Entry 6DZP (electron microscopy, 3.42 A resolution); this record covers chains A and d of the 34 polymer chains in the assembly.

[Chain A]
Molecule: 23S rRNA
From: Mycobacterium smegmatis str. MC2 155
Sequence (3119 nucleotides; numbered 2 to 3120; the number before each row is that of its first residue):
     2 AAGUGUUUAAGGGCGCAUGGUGGAUGCCUUGGCACUGGGAGCCGAUGAAG
    52 GACGUAGGAGGCUGCGAUAAGCCUCGGGGAGCUGUCAACCGAGCGUUGAU
   102 CCGAGGAUGUCCGAAUGGGGAAACCCGGCACGAGUGAUGUCGUGUCACCA
   152 GGCGCUGAAUAUAUAGGCGUCUGGGGGGAACGCGGGGAAGUGAAACAUCU
   202 CAGUACCCGUAGGAAGAGAAAACAAAAUGUGAUUCCGUGAGUAGUGGCGA
   252 GCGAAAGCGGAGGAUGGCUAAACCGUAUGCAUGUGAUACCGGGUAGGGGU
   302 UGUGUGUGCGGGGUUGUGGGACCUAUCUUUCCGGCUCUACCUGGCUGGAG
   352 GGCAGUGAGAAAAUGUUGUGGUUAGCGGAAAUGGCUUGGGAUGGCCUGCC
   402 GUAGACGGUGAGAGCCCGGUACGUGAAAACCCGACGUCUGUCUUGAUGGU
   452 GUUCCCGAGUAGCAGCGGGCCCGUGGAAUCUGCUGUGAAUCUGCCGGGAC
   502 CACCCGGUAAGCCUGAAUACUUCCCAGUGACCGAUAGCGGAUUAGUACCG
   552 UGAGGGAAUGGUGAAAAGUACCCCGGGAGGGGAGUGAAAGAGUACCUGAA
   602 ACCGUGCGCUUACAAUCCGUCAGAGCCCUCGACGUGUCGUGGGGUGAUGG
   652 CGUGCCUUUUGAAGAAUGAGCCUGCGAGUCAGGGACAUGUCGCGAGGUUA
   702 ACCCGGGUGGGGUAGCCGCAGCGAAAGCGAGUCUGAAUAGGGCGUAUCCA
   752 CACAAGAGUGUGUGGUGUAGUGGUGUGUUCUGGACCCGAAGCGGAGUGAU
   802 CUACCCAUGGCCAGGGUGAAGCGCGGGUAAGACCGCGUGGAGGCCCGAAC
   852 CCACUUAGGUUGAAGACUGAGGGGAUGAGCUGUGGGUAGGGGUGAAAGGC
   902 CAAUCAAACUCCGUGAUAGCUGGUUCUCCCCGAAAUGCAUUUAGGUGCAG
   952 CGUCGCAUGUUUCUUGCCGGAGGUAGAGCUACUGGAUGGCCGAUGGGCCC
  1002 CACAGGGUUACUGACGUCAGCCAAACUCCGAAUGCCGGUAAGUCCAAGAG
  1052 UGCGGCAGUGAGACGGCGGGGGAUAAGCUCCGUGCGUCGAGAGGGAAACA
  1102 GCCCAGAUCGCCGGCUAAGGCCCCUAAGCGUGUGCUAAGUGGAAAAGGAU
  1152 GUGCAGUCGCGAAGACAACCAGGAGGUUGGCUUAGAAGCAGCCACCCUUG
  1202 AAAGAGUGCGUAAUAGCUCACUGGUCAAGUGAUUGUGCGCCGAUAAUGUA
  1252 GCGGGGCUCAAGCACACCGCCGAAGCCGCGGCAGCCAACGUGUUGGCUGG
  1302 GUAGGGGAGCGUCCUGCAUCCGGUGAAGCCGCCGAGUGAUCGAGUGGUGG
  1352 AGGGUGUGGGAGUGAGAAUGCAGGCAUGAGUAGCGAUUAGGCAAGUGAGA
  1402 ACCUUGCCCGCCGAAAGACCAAGGGUUCCUGGGCCAGGCCAGUCCGCCCA
  1452 GGGUGAGUCGGGACCUAAGGCGAGGCCGACAGGCGUAGUCGAUGGACAAC
  1502 GGGUUGAUAUUCCCGUACCCGUGUAUGUGCGUCCAUGAUGAAUCAGCGGU
  1552 ACUAACCAUCCAAAACCACCGUGACCGCACCUUUCGGGGUGUGGCGUUGG
  1602 UGGGGCUGCAUGGGACCUUCGUUGGUAGUAGUCAAGCGAUGGGGUGACGC
  1652 AGGAAGGUAGCCGUACCGGUCAGUGGUAAUACCGGGGUAAGCCUGUAGGG
  1702 AGUCAGAUAGGUAAAUCCGUCUGGCAUAUAUCCUGAGAGGUGAUGCAUAG
  1752 CCGAGUGAGGCGAAUUCGGUGAUCCUAUGCUGCCGAGAAAAGCCUCUAGC
  1802 GAGGACAUACACGGCCCGUACCCCAAACCAACACAGGUGGUCAGGUAGAG
  1852 AAUACUAAGGCGUACGAGUGAACUAUGGUUAAGGAACUCGGCAAAAUGCC
  1902 CCCGUAACUUCGGGAGAAGGGGGACCCACAUGGCGUGUAAGCCUUUACGG
  1952 CCCAAGCGUGAGUGGGUGGCACAAACCAGUGAGAAGCGACUGUUUACUAA
  2002 AAACACAGGUCCGUGCGAAGUCGCAAGACGAUGUAUACGGACUGACGCCU
  2052 GCCCGGUGCUGGAAGGUUAAGAGGACCCGUUAACUCCCUUUGGGGGUGAA
  2102 GCGGAGAAUUUAAGCCCCAGUAAACGGCGGUGGUAACUAUAACCAUCCUA
  2152 AGGUAGCGAAAUUCCUUGUCGGGUAAGUUCCGACCUGCACGAAUGGCGUA
  2202 ACGACUUCUCAACUGUCUCAACCAUAGACUCGGCGAAAUUGCACUACGAG
  2252 UAAAGAUGCUCGUUACGCGCGGCAGGACGAAAAGACCCCGGGACCUUCAC
  2302 UACAACUUGGUAUUGGUGCUCGAUACGGUUUGUGUAGGAUAGGUGGGAGA
  2352 CUGUGAAGCUCACACGCCAGUGUGGGUGGAGUCGUUGUUGAAAUACCACU
  2402 CUGAUCGUAUUGGGCCUCUAACCUCGGACCGUAUAUCCGGUUCAGGGACA
  2452 GUGCCUGGUGGGUAGUUUAACUGGGGCGGUUGCCUCCUAAAAUGUAACGG
  2502 AGGCGCCCAAAGGUUCCCUCAACCUGGACGGCAAUCAGGUGUUGAGUGUA
  2552 AGUGCACAAGGGAGCUUGACUGCGAGACGGACAUGUCGAGCAGGGACGAA
  2602 AGUCGGGACUAGUGAUCCGGCACCUCUGAGUGGAAGGGGUGUCGCUCAAC
  2652 GGAUAAAAGGUACCCCGGGGAUAACAGGCUGAUCUUCCCCAAGAGUCCAU
  2702 AUCGACGGGAUGGUUUGGCACCUCGAUGUCGGCUCGUCGCAUCCUGGGGC
  2752 UGGAGCAGGUCCCAAGGGUUGGGCUGUUCGCCCAUUAAAGCGGCACGCGA
  2802 GCUGGGUUUAGAACGUCGUGAGACAGUUCGGUCUCUAUCCGCCGCGCGCG
  2852 UCAGAAGCUUGAGGAAACCUGUCCCUAGUACGAGAGGACCGGGACGGACG
  2902 AACCUCUGGUAUACCAGUUGUCCCACCAGGGGCACGGCUGGAUAGCCACG
  2952 UUCGGACAGGAUAACCGCUGAAAGCAUCUAAGCGGGAAACCUCUUCCAAG
  3002 ACCAGGCUUCUCACCCUCUAGGAGGGAUAAGGCCCCCCGCAGACCACGGG
  3052 AUUGAUAGACCAGACCUGGAAGCCUAGUAAUAGGUGCAGGGAACUGGCAC
  3102 UAACCGGCCGAAAACUUAC

[Chain d]
Protein: 50S ribosomal protein L34
From: Mycobacterium smegmatis (strain ATCC 700084 / mc(2)155)
Reference sequence: A0R7K0 (RL34_MYCS2); residue numbers follow UniProt; this construct covers 1-47
Chain sequence (47 residues; each row starts with the number of its first residue):
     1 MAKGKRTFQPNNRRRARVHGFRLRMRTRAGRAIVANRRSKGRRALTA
Disordered / not traced: 1

[How chain A and chain d interact]
Pairs across the interface - 80 pairs, chain A then chain d:
  A50(A) with Arg38(d), base contact
  G51(A) with Arg38(d), sugar contact
  G121(A) with Arg22(d), sugar contact
  A122(A) with Arg13(d), hydrogen bond to the base; Ala16(d), sugar contact; Arg22(d), salt bridge to the phosphate
  A123(A) with Ala16(d), phosphate contact; Gly20(d), phosphate contact; Phe21(d), stacking on the base; Arg22(d), hydrogen bond to the phosphate; Leu45(d), base contact; Ala47(d), phosphate contact
  G178(A) with Arg31(d), salt bridge to the phosphate
  G179(A) with Ala35(d), phosphate contact
  C209(A) with Arg28(d), salt bridge to the phosphate
  G210(A) with Arg28(d), salt bridge to the phosphate
  G546(A) with Lys40(d), base contact; Gly41(d), sugar contact; Arg42(d), sugar contact
  U547(A) with Arg42(d), salt bridge to the phosphate; Arg43(d), phosphate contact
  A548(A) with Arg43(d), salt bridge to the phosphate
  U552(A) with Thr7(d), phosphate contact; Phe8(d), sugar contact; Arg15(d), hydrogen bond to the sugar; His19(d), hydrogen bond to the base
  G553(A) with Arg15(d), salt bridge to the phosphate; His19(d), sugar contact; Arg24(d), hydrogen bond to the sugar
  A554(A) with Ile33(d), phosphate contact; Arg37(d), salt bridge to the phosphate
  G555(A) with Asn36(d), phosphate contact; Arg37(d), salt bridge to the phosphate; Arg42(d), hydrogen bond to the base
  G556(A) with Lys40(d), salt bridge to the phosphate; Arg42(d), base contact
  G557(A) with Arg42(d), hydrogen bond to the base
  G797(A) with Ala29(d), phosphate contact; Ile33(d), sugar contact
  U798(A) with Arg24(d), hydrogen bond to the phosphate
  G799(A) with Val18(d), phosphate contact; His19(d), salt bridge to the phosphate; Arg24(d), salt bridge to the phosphate
  A800(A) with Val18(d), phosphate contact
  U801(A) with Thr7(d), hydrogen bond to the sugar; Phe8(d), base contact; Gln9(d), base contact; Pro10(d), base contact; Asn11(d), base contact; Arg14(d), sugar contact; Arg15(d), base contact
  C802(A) with Lys5(d), phosphate contact; Arg6(d), sugar contact; Thr7(d), sugar contact
  U803(A) with Lys5(d), salt bridge to the phosphate
  C853(A) with Lys3(d), salt bridge to the phosphate
  C868(A) with Lys3(d), phosphate contact
  U869(A) with Ala2(d), phosphate contact
  G883(A) with Lys5(d), salt bridge to the phosphate
  G885(A) with Asn11(d), hydrogen bond to the phosphate; Arg14(d), salt bridge to the phosphate; Arg17(d), phosphate contact
  G886(A) with Arg14(d), salt bridge to the phosphate; Arg17(d), phosphate contact
  A903(A) with Thr7(d), base contact
  A904(A) with Arg6(d), hydrogen bond to the base
  G1424(A) with Pro10(d), sugar contact; Asn11(d), phosphate contact; Asn12(d), hydrogen bond to the phosphate
  G1425(A) with Asn12(d), hydrogen bond to the phosphate
  A1482(A) with Arg28(d), sugar contact
  G1483(A) with Arg28(d), phosphate contact
  C1830(A) with Phe8(d), hydrogen bond to the sugar; Gln9(d), sugar contact; Pro10(d), sugar contact
  A1831(A) with Arg6(d), sugar contact; Phe8(d), phosphate contact
  G1837(A) with Ala2(d), phosphate contact; Gly4(d), hydrogen bond to the base
  G1838(A) with Ala2(d), sugar contact
Also at the interface, not in a pair above, chain A (53 interface residues in all): G114, A115, A180, A854, A867, U884, A1423, G1471, C1472, G1492, A1493, C1829
Also at the interface, not in a pair above, chain d (40 interface residues in all): Leu23, Met25, Arg26, Ser39

[Overview]
53 residues of chain A face 40 of chain d across their interface, with 15 hydrogen bonds, 17 salt bridges and
1 aromatic stacking contact. Among the polar pairs are A122(A)-Arg13(d), U552(A)-His19(d) and
G555(A)-Arg42(d).
Chain A is 23S rRNA (Mycobacterium smegmatis str. MC2 155) and chain d is 50S ribosomal protein L34
(Mycobacterium smegmatis (strain ATCC 700084 / mc(2)155)); the structure, Cryo-EM Structure of Mycobacterium
smegmatis C(minus) 50S ribosomal subunit, was determined by electron microscopy (same publication as 6DZI and
6DZK).
